PDB entry 9B65 | electron microscopy, 3.03 A resolution | chains A and B of the 5 polymer chains in the assembly

# Chain A
Protein: Guanine nucleotide-binding protein G(i) subunit alpha-1
Source organism: Homo sapiens
Reference sequence: P63096 (GNAI1_HUMAN); residue numbers follow UniProt; this construct covers 1-354
Sequence (354 residues; numbered 1 to 354; the number before each row is that of its first residue):
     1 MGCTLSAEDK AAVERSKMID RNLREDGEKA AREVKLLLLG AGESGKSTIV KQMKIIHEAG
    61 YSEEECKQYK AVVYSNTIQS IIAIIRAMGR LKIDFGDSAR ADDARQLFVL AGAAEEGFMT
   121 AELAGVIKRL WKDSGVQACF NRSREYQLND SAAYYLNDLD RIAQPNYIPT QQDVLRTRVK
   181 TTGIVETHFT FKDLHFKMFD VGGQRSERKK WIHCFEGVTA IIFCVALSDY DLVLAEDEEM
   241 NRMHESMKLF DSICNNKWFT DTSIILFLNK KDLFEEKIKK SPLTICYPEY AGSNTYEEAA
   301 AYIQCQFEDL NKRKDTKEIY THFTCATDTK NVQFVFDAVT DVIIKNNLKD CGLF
Not modelled in the structure: 1-2, 55-181, 233-239
Curated features (UniProtKB/Swiss-Prot):
  - region: Lys35 to Thr48 (G1 motif), Asp173 to Thr181 (G2 motif), Phe196 to Arg205 (G3 motif), Ile265 to Asp272 (G4 motif), Thr324 to Thr329 (G5 motif)
  - binding site (GTP): Glu43 to Thr48, Ser151, Leu175 to Thr181, Asp200 to Gln204, Asn269 to Asp272, Ala326
  - binding site (Mg(2+)): Ser47, Thr181
  - modified residue: Arg178 (ADP-ribosylarginine), Gln204 (Deamidated glutamine), Cys351 (ADP-ribosylcysteine)
  - lipidation: Gly2 (N-myristoyl glycine), Cys3 (S-palmitoyl cysteine)
  - natural variant: Gly40 (G40C: In NEDHISB; G40R: In NEDHISB), Gly45 (G45D: In NEDHISB), Thr48 (T48I: In NEDHISB; T48K: In NEDHISB), Gln52 (Q52P: In NEDHISB), Ser75 (deletion: In NEDHISB; uncertain significance), Gln172 (deletion: In NEDHISB), Asp173 (D173V: In NEDHISB), Glu186 to Phe189 (deletion: In NEDHISB; uncertain significance), Cys224 (C224Y: In NEDHISB), Lys270 (K270N: In NEDHISB; K270R: In NEDHISB), Asp272 (D272G: In NEDHISB), Ala326 (A326P: In NEDHISB), 1 further natural variant entry in UniProt
  - mutagenesis: Gly42 (G42R: Abolishes switch to an activated conformation and dissociation from beta and gamma subunits upon GTP binding. Abolishes interaction with RGS family members), Glu116 (E116L: Enhances interaction (inactive GDP-bound) with RGS14), Gln147 (Q147L: Enhances interaction (inactive GDP-bound) with RGS14), Glu245 (E245L: Enhances interaction (inactive GDP-bound) with RGS14)

# Chain B
Protein: Guanine nucleotide-binding protein G(I)/G(S)/G(T) subunit beta-1
Source organism: Homo sapiens
Reference sequence: P62873 (GBB1_HUMAN); numbering as in UniProt (aligned over 2-340)
Sequence (344 residues; each row starts with the number of its first residue; numbers below 1 keep their minus sign (Pro-3 is residue -3)):
    -3 PGSSGSELDQ LRQEAEQLKN QIRDARKACA DATLSQITNN IDPVGRIQMR TRRTLRGHLA
    57 KIYAMHWGTD SRLLVSASQD GKLIIWDSYT TNKVHAIPLR SSWVMTCAYA PSGNYVACGG
   117 LDNICSIYNL KTREGNVRVS RELAGHTGYL SCCRFLDDNQ IVTSSGDTTC ALWDIETGQQ
   177 TTTFTGHTGD VMSLSLAPDT RLFVSGACDA SAKLWDVREG MCRQTFTGHE SDINAICFFP
   237 NGNAFATGSD DATCRLFDLR ADQELMTYSH DNIICGITSV SFSKSGRLLL AGYDDFNCNV
   297 WDALKADRAG VLAGHDNRVS CLGVTDDGMA VATGSWDSFL KIWN
Not modelled in the structure: -3 to 2
Differences from the reference sequence: expression tag (-3 to 1)
Curated features (UniProtKB/Swiss-Prot):
  - modified residue: Ser2 (N-acetylserine), His266 (Phosphohistidine)
  - natural variant: Leu30 (L30F: In MRD42; uncertain significance), Arg52 (R52G: In MRD42), Gly64 (G64V: In MRD42), Asp76 (D76E: In MRD42; D76G: In MRD42), Gly77 (G77S: In MRD42), Lys78 (K78R: In MRD42), Ile80 (I80N: In MRD42; I80T: In MRD42), His91 (H91R: In MRD42; uncertain significance), Ala92 (A92T: In MRD42), Pro94 (P94S: In MRD42), Leu95 (L95P: In MRD42), Arg96 (R96L: In MRD42), 5 further natural variant entries in UniProt

# Chain A / chain B interface
Pairs across the interface - 49 pairs, chain A then chain B:
  Ala12(A) - Asn88(B)
  Val13(A) - Asn88(B)
  Arg15(A) - Val90(B)  hydrogen bond (side chain-backbone)
  Arg15(A) - His91(B)  hydrogen bond
  Ser16(A) - Asn88(B)
  Ser16(A) - Lys89(B)  hydrogen bond (side chain-backbone)
  Ile19(A) - Lys89(B)
  Ile19(A) - Val90(B)
  Ile19(A) - Ala92(B)  hydrophobic
  Asp20(A) - Lys89(B)  salt bridge
  Leu23(A) - Gly53(B)
  Leu23(A) - Leu55(B)
  Leu23(A) - Lys78(B)
  Leu23(A) - Ile80(B)  hydrophobic
  Leu23(A) - Lys89(B)
  Gly27(A) - Leu55(B)
  Thr182(A) - Asn119(B)
  Gly183(A) - Leu117(B)
  Gly183(A) - Asn119(B)
  Ile184(A) - Trp99(B)
  Ile184(A) - Leu117(B)
  Phe199(A) - Trp99(B)  hydrophobic
  Gln204(A) - Leu117(B)  hydrogen bond (side chain-backbone)
  Gln204(A) - Asn119(B)
  Gln204(A) - Thr143(B)
  Gln204(A) - Gly144(B)
  Gln204(A) - Tyr145(B)  hydrogen bond (side chain-backbone)
  Ser206(A) - Tyr145(B)
  Ser206(A) - Gly162(B)
  Glu207(A) - Asp186(B)  hydrogen bond (backbone-side chain)
  Lys210(A) - Tyr145(B)
  Lys210(A) - Met188(B)
  Lys210(A) - Cys204(B)
  Lys210(A) - Asp228(B)  salt bridge
  Lys210(A) - Asn230(B)
  Lys210(A) - Asp246(B)  salt bridge
  Trp211(A) - Leu117(B)  hydrophobic
  Trp211(A) - Tyr145(B)
  His213(A) - Lys57(B)  hydrogen bond (backbone-side chain)
  His213(A) - Tyr59(B)  hydrogen bond (backbone-side chain)
  His213(A) - Trp332(B)
  Cys214(A) - Tyr59(B)
  Cys214(A) - Trp99(B)
  Phe215(A) - Trp99(B)  hydrophobic
  Phe215(A) - Leu117(B)  hydrophobic
  Glu216(A) - Lys57(B)  salt bridge
  Glu216(A) - Trp332(B)
  Trp258(A) - Arg314(B)
  Trp258(A) - Trp332(B)  hydrophobic
Interface residues without a listed pair, chain A (25 interface residues in all): Arg24, Asp26, Lys257
Interface residues without a listed pair, chain B (32 interface residues in all): Gln75, Thr87, Ser97, Met101, Asp118, Asp290

# Summary
The interface between chain A and chain B involves 25 residues on one side and 32 on the other, with 8
hydrogen bonds and 4 salt bridges. Polar contacts include Asp20(A)-Lys89(B), Lys210(A)-Asp228(B) and
Lys210(A)-Asp246(B).
Here chain A is Guanine nucleotide-binding protein G(i) subunit alpha-1 and chain B is Guanine
nucleotide-binding protein G(I)/G(S)/G(T) subunit beta-1, both from Homo sapiens. Entry 9B65 (Biased agonist
bound CB1-Gi structure) was determined by electron microscopy, deposited together with 9B54.
